Entry 1GT5 (X-ray diffraction, 2.08 A resolution); this record covers chains A and B.

== Chain A (and B) ==
Protein: Odorant-binding protein
Organism: Bos taurus
Notes: chain B of this document is another copy of the same molecule, construct and numbering; everything in this record applies to it too
Reference sequence: P07435 (OBP_BOVIN); residues 1-159 here = UniProt positions 1-159
Sequence (159 residues; row label = number of the first residue in the row):
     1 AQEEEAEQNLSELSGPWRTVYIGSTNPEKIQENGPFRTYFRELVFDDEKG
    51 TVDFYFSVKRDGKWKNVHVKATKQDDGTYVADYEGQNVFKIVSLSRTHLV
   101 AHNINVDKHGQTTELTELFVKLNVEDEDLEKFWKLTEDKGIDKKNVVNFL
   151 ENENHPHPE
Sequence notes: conflict Asn154 (Asp in P07435)
Residues lining bound ligands: diphenylmethanone (BZQ): Ile22, Phe36, Thr38, Phe40, Phe56, Val69, Tyr83, Asn87, Phe89, Ala101, Asn103, Leu115, Thr116, Glu117, Phe119

== Chain A / chain B interface ==
Contacting residue pairs (107; chain A residue first):
  Thr19(A) with Phe149(B); Leu150(B)
  Val20(A) with Val147(B); Asn148(B); Phe149(B), hydrogen bond (backbone-backbone); Leu150(B)
  Tyr21(A) with Leu129(B), hydrophobic; Phe132(B), hydrophobic; Val146(B), hydrophobic; Val147(B); Asn148(B)
  Ile22(A) with Val146(B); Val147(B), hydrogen bond (backbone-backbone); Phe149(B), hydrophobic
  Gly23(A) with Ile141(B); Asn145(B)
  Ser24(A) with Ile141(B); Asn145(B), hydrogen bond (backbone-backbone)
  Thr25(A) with Lys139(B); Ile141(B)
  Pro27(A) with Asn145(B)
  Ile30(A) with Asn145(B); Val147(B), hydrophobic
  Arg37(A) with Val147(B); Phe149(B); Asn152(B)
  Thr38(A) with Phe149(B)
  Tyr39(A) with Phe149(B), hydrophobic; Asn152(B), hydrogen bond; Glu153(B)
  Val92(A) with Leu135(B), hydrophobic
  Ser93(A) with Lys131(B)
  His98(A) with Asp128(B), salt bridge
  Val100(A) with Leu135(B), hydrophobic
  Ala101(A) with Leu135(B)
  His102(A) with Lys139(B)
  Glu114(A) with Lys139(B); Ile141(B)
  Thr116(A) with Phe132(B); Leu135(B); Thr136(B), hydrogen bond; Ile141(B)
  Glu117(A) with Phe132(B)
  Leu118(A) with Leu129(B), hydrophobic; Phe132(B), hydrophobic
  Val120(A) with Leu122(B), hydrophobic; Asn123(B)
  Asn123(A) with Val120(B)
  Glu125(A) with Thr97(B)
  Asp128(A) with His98(B), salt bridge
  Leu129(A) with Tyr21(B), hydrophobic; Leu118(B), hydrophobic
  Lys131(A) with Val92(B)
  Phe132(A) with Tyr21(B), hydrophobic; Thr116(B); Glu117(B); Leu118(B), hydrophobic
  Leu135(A) with Val92(B), hydrophobic; Val100(B), hydrophobic; Ala101(B)
  Thr136(A) with Thr116(B), hydrogen bond
  Lys139(A) with Thr25(B); His102(B); Glu114(B); Thr116(B)
  Ile141(A) with Gly23(B); Ser24(B); Thr25(B); Glu114(B); Thr116(B)
  Asn145(A) with Gly23(B); Ser24(B), hydrogen bond (backbone-backbone); Pro27(B); Ile30(B)
  Val146(A) with Tyr21(B), hydrophobic; Ile22(B); Gly23(B)
  Val147(A) with Val20(B); Tyr21(B); Ile22(B), hydrogen bond (backbone-backbone); Ile30(B), hydrophobic
  Asn148(A) with Val20(B); Tyr21(B)
  Phe149(A) with Thr19(B); Val20(B), hydrogen bond (backbone-backbone); Ile22(B), hydrophobic; Arg37(B); Thr38(B); Tyr39(B)
  Leu150(A) with Thr19(B); Val20(B)
  Asn152(A) with Arg37(B); Tyr39(B), hydrogen bond
  Asn154(A) with Glu32(B); Tyr39(B), hydrogen bond (backbone-side chain); Lys59(B); Trp64(B)
  His155(A) with Tyr39(B); Trp64(B)
  Pro156(A) with Tyr39(B); Ser57(B); Trp64(B), hydrophobic
  His157(A) with Pro156(B); His157(B)
  Pro158(A) with Asn152(B); Glu153(B)
  Glu159(A) with His157(B), hydrogen bond (backbone-side chain)
Other interface residues (no listed pair), chain A (52 interface residues in all): Arg18, Phe36, Thr97, Leu122, Val124, Trp133
Other interface residues (no listed pair), chain B (51 interface residues in all): Arg18, Ser93, Val124, Trp133

== Summary ==
52 residues of chain A and 51 residues of chain B are in contact; the contacts include 12 hydrogen bonds and 2
salt bridges. Among the polar pairs are His98(A)-Asp128(B), Tyr39(A)-Asn152(B) and Thr116(A)-Thr136(B). Bound
to chain A: diphenylmethanone.
Chain A and chain B are both Odorant-binding protein (Bos taurus); the structure, Complexe of Bovine Odorant
Binding Protein with benzophenone, was determined by X-ray diffraction together with 1GT1, 1GT3 and 1GT4 from
the same study.
